Entry 4OJN (X-ray diffraction, 2.40 A resolution); this record covers chains C and D of the 4 polymer chains in the assembly.

[Chain C (and D)]
Molecule: L-lactate dehydrogenase A chain
Organism: Homo sapiens
Notes: EC 1.1.1.27; chain D of this document is another copy of the same molecule, construct and numbering; everything in this record applies to it too
UniProt: P00338 (LDHA_HUMAN); residue numbers follow UniProt; this construct covers 2-332
Sequence (337 residues; each row starts with the number of its first residue):
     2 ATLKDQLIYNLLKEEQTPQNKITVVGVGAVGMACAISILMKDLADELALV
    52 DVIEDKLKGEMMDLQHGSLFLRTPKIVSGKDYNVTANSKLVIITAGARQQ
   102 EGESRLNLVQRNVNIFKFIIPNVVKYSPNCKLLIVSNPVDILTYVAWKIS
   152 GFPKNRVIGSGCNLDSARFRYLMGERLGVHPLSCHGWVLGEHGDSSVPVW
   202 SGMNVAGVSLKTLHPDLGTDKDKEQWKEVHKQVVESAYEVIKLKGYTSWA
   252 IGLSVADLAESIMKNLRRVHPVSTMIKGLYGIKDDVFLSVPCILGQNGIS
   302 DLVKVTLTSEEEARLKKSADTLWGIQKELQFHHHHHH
Disordered / not traced: 334-338
Construct notes: expression tag (333-338)
UniProt features mapped onto this chain:
  - active site: H193 (Proton acceptor)
  - binding site (NAD(+)): R99, N138
  - binding site (substrate): R106, N138, R169, T248
  - modified residue: A2 (N-acetylalanine), K5 (N6-acetyllysine), Y10 (Phosphotyrosine), K14 (N6-acetyllysine), T18 (Phosphothreonine), K57 (N6-acetyllysine), K81 (N6-acetyllysine), K118 (N6-acetyllysine), K126 (N6-acetyllysine), K224 (N6-acetyllysine), K232 (N6-acetyllysine), Y239 (Phosphotyrosine), K243 (N6-acetyllysine), T309 (Phosphothreonine), S310 (Phosphoserine), K318 (N6-acetyllysine), T322 (Phosphothreonine)
  - cross-link: K57 (Glycyl lysine isopeptide (Lys-Gly) (interchain with G-Cter in SUMO2))
  - mutagenesis: D56 (D56A: Abolishes interaction with MP31), R99 (R99A: Abolishes interaction with MP31), R106 (R106A/K/Q: Increases binding to FLCN)
What the authors report for this chain:
  - catalytic residues: H193 (citing earlier work)

[How chain C and chain D interact]
Residue-residue contacts (105; chain C residue first):
  T3(C) - E225(D)
  L4(C) - L211(D)  hydrophobic
  L4(C) - L214(D)  hydrophobic
  L4(C) - H215(D)
  L4(C) - E225(D)  hydrogen bond (backbone-side chain)
  L4(C) - W227(D)  hydrophobic
  K5(C) - R177(D)
  K5(C) - L178(D)
  Q7(C) - L214(D)
  L8(C) - V209(D)  hydrophobic
  L8(C) - L214(D)  hydrophobic
  I9(C) - L178(D)
  I9(C) - V180(D)  hydrophobic
  M33(C) - W250(D)  hydrophobic
  I37(C) - W250(D)  hydrophobic
  S38(C) - M41(D)
  M41(C) - S38(D)
  M41(C) - K42(D)
  M41(C) - L254(D)  hydrophobic
  K42(C) - M41(D)
  D56(C) - L244(D)
  K57(C) - L244(D)  hydrogen bond (backbone-backbone)
  G60(C) - L244(D)
  G60(C) - K245(D)
  E61(C) - K245(D)  salt bridge
  E61(C) - Y247(D)
  E61(C) - W250(D)  hydrogen bond
  M63(C) - E240(D)
  M63(C) - L244(D)  hydrophobic
  D64(C) - K245(D)  salt bridge
  D64(C) - T248(D)
  D64(C) - S249(D)  hydrogen bond (side chain-backbone)
  D64(C) - W250(D)  hydrogen bond (side chain-backbone)
  D64(C) - A251(D)  hydrogen bond (side chain-backbone)
  L65(C) - W250(D)  hydrophobic
  Q66(C) - Y172(D)  hydrogen bond
  H67(C) - L165(D)
  H67(C) - R169(D)  hydrogen bond
  H67(C) - S237(D)
  H67(C) - A251(D)
  G68(C) - A251(D)
  S69(C) - Y172(D)
  S69(C) - H181(D)
  L70(C) - A168(D)  hydrophobic
  L70(C) - R171(D)
  L70(C) - P182(D)
  L70(C) - L183(D)
  F71(C) - A168(D)  hydrophobic
  F71(C) - L254(D)  hydrophobic
  F71(C) - S255(D)
  F71(C) - D258(D)
  L72(C) - H181(D)
  L72(C) - L254(D)  hydrophobic
  L165(C) - H67(D)
  A168(C) - L70(D)  hydrophobic
  A168(C) - F71(D)  hydrophobic
  R169(C) - H67(D)  hydrogen bond
  R171(C) - L70(D)
  Y172(C) - Q66(D)  hydrogen bond
  Y172(C) - S69(D)
  R177(C) - K5(D)
  L178(C) - K5(D)
  L178(C) - L8(D)  hydrophobic
  L178(C) - I9(D)
  V180(C) - I9(D)  hydrophobic
  H181(C) - S69(D)
  H181(C) - L72(D)
  P182(C) - L70(D)
  L183(C) - L70(D)
  L183(C) - R73(D)
  V209(C) - L8(D)  hydrophobic
  L211(C) - L4(D)  hydrophobic
  L214(C) - Q7(D)
  L214(C) - L8(D)  hydrophobic
  H215(C) - L4(D)
  E225(C) - T3(D)  hydrogen bond
  E225(C) - L4(D)  hydrogen bond (side chain-backbone)
  W227(C) - L4(D)  hydrophobic
  S237(C) - H67(D)
  V241(C) - G60(D)
  L244(C) - D56(D)
  L244(C) - K57(D)  hydrogen bond (backbone-backbone)
  L244(C) - G60(D)
  L244(C) - M63(D)  hydrophobic
  K245(C) - K57(D)
  K245(C) - G60(D)
  K245(C) - E61(D)  salt bridge
  K245(C) - D64(D)  salt bridge
  T248(C) - D64(D)
  S249(C) - D64(D)  hydrogen bond (backbone-side chain)
  W250(C) - M33(D)
  W250(C) - I37(D)  hydrophobic
  W250(C) - E61(D)  hydrogen bond
  W250(C) - D64(D)  hydrogen bond (backbone-side chain)
  W250(C) - L65(D)  hydrophobic
  W250(C) - W250(D)  hydrophobic
  A251(C) - D64(D)  hydrogen bond (backbone-side chain)
  A251(C) - H67(D)
  A251(C) - G68(D)
  L254(C) - M41(D)  hydrophobic
  L254(C) - G68(D)
  L254(C) - F71(D)  hydrophobic
  L254(C) - L72(D)  hydrophobic
  S255(C) - F71(D)
  D258(C) - F71(D)
Interface residues without a listed pair, chain C (57 interface residues in all): K59, P75, V206, Y247
Interface residues without a listed pair, chain D (61 interface residues in all): K59, P75, G179, V206, L218, V241

[Overview]
The interface between chain C and chain D involves 57 residues on one side and 61 on the other, with 17
hydrogen bonds and 4 salt bridges. Polar pairs include E61(C)-K245(D), D64(C)-K245(D) and L4(C)-E225(D). The
paper reports the catalytic residue H193(C).
Both chains are L-lactate dehydrogenase A chain (Homo sapiens). Entry 4OJN (Crystal structure of human muscle
L-lactate dehydrogenase) was determined by X-ray diffraction together with 4OKN, 4QSM and 4QT0 from the same
study.
